PDB entry 7PEB | electron microscopy, 3.67 A resolution | chains A and I of the 4 polymer chains in the assembly

== Chain A ==
Protein: Serine/threonine-protein kinase mTOR
Source organism: Homo sapiens
Notes: EC 2.7.11.1
Reference sequence: P42345 (MTOR_HUMAN); residue numbers follow UniProt; this construct covers 1-16, 31-36, 54-355, 381-2549
Chain sequence (2549 residues; each row starts with the number of its first residue; X marks 56 residues of unknown identity (built as UNK)):
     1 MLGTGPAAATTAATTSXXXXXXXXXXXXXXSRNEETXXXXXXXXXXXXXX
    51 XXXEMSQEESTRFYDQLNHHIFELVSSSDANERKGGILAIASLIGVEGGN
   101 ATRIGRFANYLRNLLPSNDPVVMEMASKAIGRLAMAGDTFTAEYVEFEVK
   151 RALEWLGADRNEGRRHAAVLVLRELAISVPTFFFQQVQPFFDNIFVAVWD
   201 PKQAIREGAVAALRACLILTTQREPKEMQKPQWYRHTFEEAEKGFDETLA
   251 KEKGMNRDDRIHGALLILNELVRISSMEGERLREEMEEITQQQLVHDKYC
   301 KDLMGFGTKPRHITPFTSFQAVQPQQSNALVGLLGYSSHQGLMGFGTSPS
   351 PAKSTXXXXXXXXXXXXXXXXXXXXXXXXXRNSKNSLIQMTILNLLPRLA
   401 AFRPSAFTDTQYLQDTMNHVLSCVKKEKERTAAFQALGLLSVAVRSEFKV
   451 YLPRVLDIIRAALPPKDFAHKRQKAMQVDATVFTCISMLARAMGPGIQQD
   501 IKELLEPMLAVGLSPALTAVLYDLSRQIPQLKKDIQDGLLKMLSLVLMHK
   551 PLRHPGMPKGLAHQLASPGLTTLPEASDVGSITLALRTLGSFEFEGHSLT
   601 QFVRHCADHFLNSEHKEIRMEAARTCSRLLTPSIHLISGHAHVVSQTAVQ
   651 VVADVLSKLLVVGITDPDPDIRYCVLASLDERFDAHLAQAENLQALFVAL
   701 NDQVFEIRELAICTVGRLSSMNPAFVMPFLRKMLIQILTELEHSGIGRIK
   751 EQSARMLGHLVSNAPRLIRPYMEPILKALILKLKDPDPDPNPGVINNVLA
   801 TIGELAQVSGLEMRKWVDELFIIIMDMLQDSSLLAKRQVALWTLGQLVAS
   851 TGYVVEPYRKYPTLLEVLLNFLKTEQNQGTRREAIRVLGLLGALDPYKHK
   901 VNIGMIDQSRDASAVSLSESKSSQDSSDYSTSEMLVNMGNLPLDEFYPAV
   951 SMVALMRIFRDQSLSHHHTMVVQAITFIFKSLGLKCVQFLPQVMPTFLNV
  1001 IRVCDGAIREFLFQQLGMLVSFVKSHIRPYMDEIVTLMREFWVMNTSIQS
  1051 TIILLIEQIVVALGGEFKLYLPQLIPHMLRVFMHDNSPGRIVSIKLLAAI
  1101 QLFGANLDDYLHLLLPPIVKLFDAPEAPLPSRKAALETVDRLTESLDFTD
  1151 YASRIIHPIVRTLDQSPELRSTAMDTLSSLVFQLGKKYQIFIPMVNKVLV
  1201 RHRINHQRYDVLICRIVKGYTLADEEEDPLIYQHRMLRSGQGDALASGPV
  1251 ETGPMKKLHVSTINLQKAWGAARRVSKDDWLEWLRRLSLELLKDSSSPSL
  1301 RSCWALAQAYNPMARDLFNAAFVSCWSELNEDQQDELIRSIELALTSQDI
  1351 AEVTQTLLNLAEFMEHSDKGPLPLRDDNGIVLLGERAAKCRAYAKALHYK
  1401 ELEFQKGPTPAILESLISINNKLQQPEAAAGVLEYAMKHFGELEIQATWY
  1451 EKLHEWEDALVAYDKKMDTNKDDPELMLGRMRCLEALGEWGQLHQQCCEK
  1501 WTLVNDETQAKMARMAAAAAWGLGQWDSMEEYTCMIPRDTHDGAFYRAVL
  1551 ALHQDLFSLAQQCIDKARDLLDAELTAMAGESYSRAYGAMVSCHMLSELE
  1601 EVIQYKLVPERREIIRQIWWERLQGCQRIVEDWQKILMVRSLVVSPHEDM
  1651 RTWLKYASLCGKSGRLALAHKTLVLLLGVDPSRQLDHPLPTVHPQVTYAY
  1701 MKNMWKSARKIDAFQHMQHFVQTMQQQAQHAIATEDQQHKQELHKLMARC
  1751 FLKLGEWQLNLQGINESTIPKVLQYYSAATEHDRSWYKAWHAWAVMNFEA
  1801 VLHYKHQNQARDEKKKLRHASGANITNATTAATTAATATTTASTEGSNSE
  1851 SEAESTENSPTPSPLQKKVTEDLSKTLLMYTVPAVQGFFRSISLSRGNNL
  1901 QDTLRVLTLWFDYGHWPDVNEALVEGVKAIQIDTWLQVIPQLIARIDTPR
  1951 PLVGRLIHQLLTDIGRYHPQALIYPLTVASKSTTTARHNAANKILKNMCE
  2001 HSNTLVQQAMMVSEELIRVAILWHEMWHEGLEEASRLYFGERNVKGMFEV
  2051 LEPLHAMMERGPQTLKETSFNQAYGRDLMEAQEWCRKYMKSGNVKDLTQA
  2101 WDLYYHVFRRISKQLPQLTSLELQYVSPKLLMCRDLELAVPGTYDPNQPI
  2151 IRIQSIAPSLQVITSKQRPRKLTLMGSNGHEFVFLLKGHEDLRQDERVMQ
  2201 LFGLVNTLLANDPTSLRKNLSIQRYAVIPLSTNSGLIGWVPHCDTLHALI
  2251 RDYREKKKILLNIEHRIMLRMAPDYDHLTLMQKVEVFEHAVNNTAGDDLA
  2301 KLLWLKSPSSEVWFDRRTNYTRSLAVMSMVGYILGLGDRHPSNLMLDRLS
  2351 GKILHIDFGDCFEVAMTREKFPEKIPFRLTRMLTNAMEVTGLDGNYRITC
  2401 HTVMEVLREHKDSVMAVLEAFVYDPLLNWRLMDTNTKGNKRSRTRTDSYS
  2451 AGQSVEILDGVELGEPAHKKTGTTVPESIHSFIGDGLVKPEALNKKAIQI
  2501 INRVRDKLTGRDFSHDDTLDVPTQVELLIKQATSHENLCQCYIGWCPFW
Not modelled in the structure: 1-16, 31-36, 54-59, 75-81, 157-161, 224-232, 247-257, 290-303, 318-355, 381-385, 405-409, 467-477, 492-496, 550-577, 596-598, 634-643, 787-790, 904-932, 1223-1260, 1815-1866, 2437-2491
Ligand contacts: inositol hexakisphosphate (IHP): Arg1628, Lys1655, Ser1658, Lys1662, Tyr1698, Lys1702, Lys1706, Arg1749, Lys1753, Trp1786, Lys1788
Curated features (UniProtKB/Swiss-Prot):
  - modified residue: Met1 (N-acetylmethionine), Ser567 (Phosphoserine), Thr1162 (Phosphothreonine), Lys1218 (N6-acetyllysine), Ser1261 (Phosphoserine), Ser2159 (Phosphoserine), Thr2164 (Phosphothreonine), Thr2173 (Phosphothreonine), Thr2446 (Phosphothreonine), Ser2448 (Phosphoserine), Ser2478 (Phosphoserine), Ser2481 (Phosphoserine)
  - natural variant: Ala8 (A8S: In a lung large cell carcinoma sample), Met135 (M135T: In a metastatic melanoma sample), Arg624 (R624H: In FCORD2; uncertain significance), Asp1376 (D1376E: Found in a patient with focal epilepsy; uncertain significance), Tyr1450 (Y1450D: In FCORD2), Trp1456 (W1456G: In FCORD2), Ala1459 (A1459D: In FCORD2; A1459S: In FCORD2; uncertain significance), Leu1460 (L1460P: In FCORD2), Cys1483 (C1483R: In FCORD2), Trp1490 (W1490R: In SKS), Met1595 (M1595I: In SKS), Arg1709 (R1709H: In FCORD2; uncertain significance), 13 further natural variant entries in UniProt
  - region: Val2162 to Arg2168 (G-loop), Lys2258 to Gly2296 (Interaction with MLST8), Gly2335 to Asn2343 (Catalytic loop), His2355 to Thr2380 (Activation loop)
  - binding site (1D-myo-inositol hexakisphosphate): Lys1662, Lys1702, Arg1749
  - binding site (ATP): Ser2165, Gln2167, Leu2185, Lys2187, Glu2190, Tyr2225, Gly2238, Trp2239, Val2240, Thr2245, Met2345, Ile2356
  - binding site (Mg(2+)): Asn2343, Asp2357
  - cross-link: Lys2066 (Glycyl lysine isopeptide (Lys-Gly) (interchain with G-Cter in ubiquitin))
  - mutagenesis: Lys2066 (K2066R: Complete loss ubiquitination by the SCF(FBXO22) complex), Ser2159 (S2159A: Reduces mTORC1-associated S-2481 autophosphorylation; when associated with A-2164. Reduced activity of the mTORC1 complex; S2159D: Mimics phosphorylation ...), Thr2164 (T2164A: Reduces mTORC1-associated S-2481 autophosphorylation; when associated with A-2159; T2164E: Stronger phosphorylation of RPS6KB1; when associated with D-2159), Thr2173 (T2173A: Increased mTOR kinase activity), His2340 (H2340A: Barely detectable kinase activity), Asp2357 (D2357E: Kinase-dead mutant, loss of interaction with TM4SF5 and loss of lysosome membrane localization; when associated with I-2364), Val2364 (V2364I: Kinase-dead mutant, loss of interaction with TM4SF5 and loss of lysosome membrane localization; when associated with E-2357)
What the authors report for this chain:
  - conformationally variable residues (order/disorder transition): Met304 to Thr317

== Chain I ==
Protein: DEP domain-containing mTOR-interacting protein
Source organism: Homo sapiens
Reference sequence: Q8TB45 (DPTOR_HUMAN); residues 1-409 here = UniProt positions 1-409
Chain sequence (409 residues; each row starts with the number of its first residue):
     1 MEEGGSTGSAGSDSSTSGSGGAQQRELERMAEVLVTGEQLRLRLHEEKVI
    51 KDRRHHLKTYPNCFVAKELIDWLIEHKEASDRETAIKLMQKLADRGIIHH
   101 VCDEHKEFKDVKLFYRFRKDDGTFPLDNEVKAFMRGQRLYEKLMSPENTL
   151 LQPREEEGVKYERTFMASEFLDWLVQEGEATTRKEAEQLCHRLMEHGIIQ
   201 HVSSKHPFVDSNLLYQFRMNFRRRRRLMELLNEKSPSSQETHDSPFCLRK
   251 QSHDNRKSTSFMSVSPSKEIKIVSAVRRSSMSSCGSSGYFSSSPTLSSSP
   301 PVLCNPKSVLKRPVTSEELLTPGAPYARKTFTIVGDAVGWGFVVRGSKPC
   351 HIQAVDPSGPAAAAGMKVCQFVVSVNGLNVLHVDYRTVNNLILTGPRTIV
   401 MEVMEELEC
Not modelled in the structure: 1-303
Sequence notes: variant Ser204 (Asn in Q8TB45), Asn389 (Ser in Q8TB45)
Curated features (UniProtKB/Swiss-Prot):
  - motif: Phe217 to Ser235 (DDEX motif), Ser286 to Ser291 (BetaTrCP degron motif)
  - modified residue: Met1 (N-acetylmethionine), Ser235 (Phosphoserine), Thr241 (Phosphothreonine), Ser244 (Phosphoserine), Ser258 (Phosphoserine), Thr259 (Phosphothreonine), Ser263 (Phosphoserine), Ser265 (Phosphoserine), Ser280 (Phosphoserine), Ser282 (Phosphoserine), Ser283 (Phosphoserine), Ser286 (Phosphoserine), Ser287 (Phosphoserine), Tyr289 (Phosphotyrosine), Ser291 (Phosphoserine), Ser293 (Phosphoserine), Thr295 (Phosphothreonine), Ser297 (Phosphoserine), Ser298 (Phosphoserine), Ser299 (Phosphoserine)
  - natural variant: Asn389 (S389N: this construct carries the variant)
  - mutagenesis: Arg53 (R53A: Decreased phosphatidic acid-binding), Arg54 (R54A: Decreased phosphatidic acid-binding), Lys58 (K58A: Decreased phosphatidic acid-binding), Arg225 (R225A: Decreased phosphatidic acid-binding), Leu231 (L231D: Decreased phosphatidic acid-binding), Ser235 (S235A: Decreased phosphorylation, leading to impaired deubiquitination by USP7; S235D: Mimics phosphorylation, leading to slightly increased stability), Thr241 (T241A: In mutant 13A; abolished phosphorylation, leading to promote interaction with MTOR without affecting ability to bind phosphatidic acid ...), Ser244 (S244A: In mutant 13A; abolished phosphorylation, leading to promote interaction with MTOR without affecting ability to bind phosphatidic acid ...), Ser258 (S258A: In mutant 13A; abolished phosphorylation, leading to promote interaction with MTOR without affecting ability to bind phosphatidic acid ...), Thr259 (T259A: In mutant 13A; abolished phosphorylation, leading to promote interaction with MTOR without affecting ability to bind phosphatidic acid ...), Ser263 (S263A: In mutant 13A; abolished phosphorylation, leading to promote interaction with MTOR without affecting ability to bind phosphatidic acid ...), Ser265 (S265A: In mutant 13A; abolished phosphorylation, leading to promote interaction with MTOR without affecting ability to bind phosphatidic acid ...), 13 further mutagenesis entries in UniProt

== Interface between chain A and chain I ==
Contacting residue pairs (40):
  Phe306(A) - Asp336(I)
  Phe306(A) - Arg397(I)
  His1494(A) - Asn305(I)
  Cys1498(A) - Cys304(I)  hydrogen bond (side chain-backbone)
  Cys1498(A) - Asn305(I)
  Trp1501(A) - Lys307(I)
  Gln1525(A) - Asn305(I)
  Asp1527(A) - Arg345(I)  salt bridge
  Asp1527(A) - Tyr385(I)  hydrogen bond
  Ser1528(A) - Asn305(I)  hydrogen bond (side chain-backbone)
  Glu1530(A) - Val343(I)
  Glu1530(A) - Arg345(I)  salt bridge
  Glu1531(A) - Lys307(I)  salt bridge
  Glu1531(A) - Arg345(I)  salt bridge
  Glu1531(A) - Gln353(I)  hydrogen bond
  Cys1534(A) - Val343(I)  hydrophobic
  Cys1534(A) - Asp356(I)
  Met1535(A) - Ala354(I)  hydrophobic
  Met1535(A) - Val355(I)
  Arg1538(A) - Asp336(I)  salt bridge
  Arg1538(A) - Val338(I)
  Arg1538(A) - Gly339(I)  hydrogen bond (side chain-backbone)
  Arg1538(A) - Trp340(I)  hydrogen bond (side chain-backbone)
  Arg1538(A) - Gly341(I)
  Arg1538(A) - Asp356(I)  salt bridge
  Arg1538(A) - Pro360(I)
  Arg1547(A) - Asp356(I)  salt bridge
  Gln1554(A) - Leu393(I)
  Leu1556(A) - Leu393(I)  hydrophobic
  Leu1559(A) - Ala337(I)
  Leu1559(A) - Val338(I)
  Leu1559(A) - Gly339(I)
  Gln1562(A) - Asp336(I)
  Gln1562(A) - Ala337(I)
  Gln1562(A) - Arg397(I)
  Cys1563(A) - Ala337(I)
  Cys1563(A) - Val338(I)  hydrophobic
  Lys1566(A) - Asp336(I)  salt bridge
  Lys1566(A) - Ala337(I)
  Lys1566(A) - Val338(I)
Also at the interface, not in a pair above, chain A (21 interface residues in all): Met304, Ile1536
Also at the interface, not in a pair above, chain I (20 interface residues in all): Gly359

== Overview ==
The interface between chain A and chain I involves 21 residues on one side and 20 on the other; the contacts
include 6 hydrogen bonds and 8 salt bridges. Polar pairs include Asp1527(A)-Arg345(I), Glu1530(A)-Arg345(I)
and Glu1531(A)-Lys307(I). Chain A binds inositol hexakisphosphate. The paper reports conformational
variability at Met304(A).
Here chain A is Serine/threonine-protein kinase mTOR and chain I is DEP domain-containing mTOR-interacting
protein, both from Homo sapiens. Entry 7PEB (cryo-EM structure of DEPTOR bound to human mTOR complex 1,
focussed on one protomer) was determined by electron microscopy, deposited together with 7PE7, 7PE8, 7PE9,
7PEA and 7PEC.
